PDB entry 8K9U | X-ray diffraction, 2.83 A resolution | chains A and B

# Chain A (and B)
Protein: Lysine--tRNA ligase
From: Plasmodium falciparum (isolate Camp / Malaysia)
Notes: EC 6.1.1.6; chain B of this document is another copy of the same molecule, construct and numbering; everything in this record applies to it too
UniProtKB: A0A024X378 (A0A024X378_PLAFC); residues 77-583 here = UniProt positions 77-583
Amino-acid sequence (516 residues; row label = number of the first residue in the row):
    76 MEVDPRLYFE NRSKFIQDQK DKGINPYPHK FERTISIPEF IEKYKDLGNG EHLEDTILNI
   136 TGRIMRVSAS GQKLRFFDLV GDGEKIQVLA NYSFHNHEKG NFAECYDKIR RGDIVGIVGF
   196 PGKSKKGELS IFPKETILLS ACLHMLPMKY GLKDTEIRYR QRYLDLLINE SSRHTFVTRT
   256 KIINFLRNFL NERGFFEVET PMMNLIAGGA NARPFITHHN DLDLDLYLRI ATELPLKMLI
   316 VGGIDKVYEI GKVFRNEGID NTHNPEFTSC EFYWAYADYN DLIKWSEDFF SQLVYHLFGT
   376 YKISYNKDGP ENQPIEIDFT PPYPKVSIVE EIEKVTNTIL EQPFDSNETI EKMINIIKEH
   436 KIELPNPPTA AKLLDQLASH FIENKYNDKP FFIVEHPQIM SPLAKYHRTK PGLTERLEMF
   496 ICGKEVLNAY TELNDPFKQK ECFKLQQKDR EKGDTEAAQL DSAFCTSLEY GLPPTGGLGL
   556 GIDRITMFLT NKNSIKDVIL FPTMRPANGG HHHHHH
Not modelled in the structure: 76-77, 226-229, 519-533, 583-591 (chain B: 76-77, 144-147, 226-229, 283-285, 519-535, 583-591)
Differences from the reference sequence: initiating methionine (76); expression tag (584-591)
Disulfide bonds: Cys517-Cys540
Ligand contacts:
  - JSL (N4-(2,4-dimethoxyphenyl)-N2-(2-propan-2-ylsulfonylphenyl)-1,3,5-triazine-2,4-diamine): Asn286, Ala287, Arg330, Glu332, Gly333, Thr337, His338, Asn339, Pro340, Phe342, Glu493, Glu500, Val501, Leu502, Asn503, Gly554, Leu555, Gly556, Asp558, Arg559, Ile570
  - lysine (LYS): Gly284, Ala285, Ala306, Glu308, Arg330, Glu346, Tyr348, Asn503, Ala504, Tyr505, Glu507, Gly552, Leu553, Gly554
From the paper describing this entry:
  - binding site for JSL: Arg330, Glu332, His338, Asn339, Pro340

# Chain A / chain B interface
Pairs across the interface - 194 pairs, chain A then chain B:
  Phe84(A) with Glu544(B)
  Ser88(A) with Phe512(B)
  Ile91(A) with Phe512(B), hydrophobic
  Lys95(A) with Asp510(B), salt bridge
  Tyr102(A) with Asn509(B); Asp510(B); Pro511(B)
  Pro103(A) with Lys480(B), hydrogen bond (backbone-side chain)
  His104(A) with Lys480(B), hydrogen bond (backbone-side chain); Tyr481(B), hydrogen bond (side chain-backbone); Arg483(B); Glu490(B), salt bridge; Pro549(B)
  Lys105(A) with Asp353(B), salt bridge
  Arg108(A) with Lys321(B); Tyr351(B)
  Thr136(A) with Tyr351(B), hydrogen bond
  Gly137(A) with Tyr351(B)
  Arg138(A) with Val316(B), hydrogen bond (side chain-backbone); Tyr545(B), hydrogen bond (side chain-backbone); Gly546(B), hydrogen bond (side chain-backbone)
  Asp157(A) with Gly318(B); Asp320(B)
  Ile189(A) with Tyr351(B); Gly546(B); Pro548(B)
  Leu214(A) with Tyr351(B), hydrophobic; Asn509(B); Pro549(B)
  Ser215(A) with Asn509(B); Gly546(B); Leu547(B), hydrogen bond (side chain-backbone); Pro548(B)
  Ala216(A) with Glu544(B); Gly546(B)
  Cys217(A) with Glu544(B); Tyr545(B), hydrogen bond (side chain-backbone)
  Leu218(A) with Pro511(B), hydrophobic; Phe512(B), hydrophobic; Glu544(B), hydrogen bond (backbone-backbone)
  His219(A) with Glu544(B), salt bridge; Tyr545(B)
  Gln236(A) with Tyr545(B)
  Tyr238(A) with Met313(B); Val316(B), hydrophobic; Gly317(B); Thr541(B); Ser542(B), hydrogen bond (side chain-backbone); Tyr545(B), hydrophobic
  Leu239(A) with Tyr545(B), hydrophobic
  Leu241(A) with Leu314(B), hydrophobic; Gly317(B); Ile319(B), hydrophobic
  Leu242(A) with Val316(B); Gly317(B); Gly318(B)
  Arg248(A) with Gly318(B), hydrogen bond (side chain-backbone); Ile319(B)
  Phe251(A) with Phe271(B)
  Val252(A) with Phe271(B), hydrophobic
  Arg254(A) with Glu274(B), salt bridge
  Thr255(A) with Phe271(B); Glu272(B), hydrogen bond (side chain-backbone)
  Ile258(A) with Glu274(B)
  Arg262(A) with Arg262(B); Glu272(B), salt bridge
  Phe271(A) with Phe251(B); Val252(B), hydrophobic; Thr255(B)
  Glu272(A) with Thr255(B), hydrogen bond (backbone-side chain); Asn259(B); Arg262(B), salt bridge
  Val273(A) with Leu575(B), hydrophobic
  Glu274(A) with Arg254(B), salt bridge; Ile258(B); Lys327(B); Thr343(B), hydrogen bond; Leu575(B)
  Thr275(A) with Lys327(B), hydrogen bond (backbone-side chain)
  Pro276(A) with Glu341(B); Phe576(B)
  Met277(A) with Met277(B), hydrophobic; Lys327(B); Phe329(B), hydrophobic; Glu341(B), hydrogen bond (backbone-side chain)
  Met278(A) with Phe290(B), hydrophobic; Glu341(B)
  Arg288(A) with Asn295(B)
  Phe290(A) with Met278(B), hydrophobic; Thr292(B); His293(B); His294(B)
  Ile291(A) with Ile291(B); Thr292(B), hydrogen bond (backbone-side chain); His293(B)
  Thr292(A) with Phe290(B); Ile291(B), hydrogen bond (side chain-backbone)
  His293(A) with Phe290(B); Ile291(B); Asn331(B), hydrogen bond (backbone-side chain)
  His294(A) with Phe290(B); Asn331(B); Ile334(B); Pro340(B)
  Asn295(A) with Arg288(B); Asn331(B), hydrogen bond (side chain-backbone)
  Asp296(A) with Glu332(B); Gly333(B); Ile334(B)
  Leu297(A) with Thr578(B)
  Leu299(A) with Pro581(B)
  Leu303(A) with Leu303(B), hydrophobic
  Pro310(A) with Phe576(B)
  Met313(A) with Tyr238(B); Phe576(B), hydrophobic
  Leu314(A) with Leu241(B), hydrophobic; Leu575(B), hydrophobic; Phe576(B), hydrophobic
  Val316(A) with Arg138(B), hydrogen bond (backbone-side chain); Tyr238(B), hydrophobic; Leu242(B)
  Gly317(A) with Tyr238(B); Leu241(B); Leu242(B)
  Gly318(A) with Asp157(B); Leu242(B); Arg248(B), hydrogen bond (backbone-side chain)
  Ile319(A) with Leu241(B), hydrophobic
  Asp320(A) with Asp157(B)
  Lys327(A) with Glu274(B); Thr275(B), hydrogen bond (side chain-backbone); Pro276(B); Met277(B)
  Phe329(A) with Met277(B), hydrophobic; Met278(B), hydrophobic
  Asn331(A) with His293(B), hydrogen bond (side chain-backbone); His294(B); Asn295(B), hydrogen bond
  Glu332(A) with His294(B)
  Gly333(A) with Asp296(B)
  Ile334(A) with His294(B); Asp296(B); Leu297(B), hydrophobic
  Pro340(A) with His294(B)
  Glu341(A) with Pro276(B); Met277(B), hydrogen bond (side chain-backbone); Met278(B), hydrogen bond (side chain-backbone)
  Thr343(A) with Glu274(B), hydrogen bond
  Tyr351(A) with Lys105(B), hydrogen bond (backbone-side chain); Arg108(B); Thr136(B); Ile189(B)
  Asp353(A) with Lys105(B)
  Asp356(A) with Lys105(B), salt bridge
  Lys480(A) with Tyr102(B), hydrogen bond (side chain-backbone); Pro103(B); His104(B)
  Tyr481(A) with His104(B), hydrogen bond (backbone-side chain)
  His482(A) with His104(B)
  Arg483(A) with His104(B), hydrogen bond (backbone-side chain)
  Glu490(A) with His104(B)
  Asn509(A) with Tyr102(B); Leu214(B)
  Asp510(A) with Tyr102(B)
  Pro511(A) with Tyr102(B); Leu218(B), hydrophobic
  Ala538(A) with Tyr238(B)
  Thr541(A) with Tyr238(B)
  Ser542(A) with Tyr238(B), hydrogen bond (backbone-side chain)
  Glu544(A) with Phe84(B); Ala216(B); Cys217(B); Leu218(B), hydrogen bond (backbone-backbone); His219(B), salt bridge
  Tyr545(A) with Arg138(B), hydrogen bond (backbone-side chain); Cys217(B), hydrogen bond (backbone-side chain); His219(B); Gln236(B); Tyr238(B), hydrophobic; Leu239(B), hydrophobic
  Gly546(A) with Arg138(B), hydrogen bond (backbone-side chain); Ser215(B); Ala216(B)
  Leu547(A) with Ser215(B), hydrogen bond (backbone-side chain)
  Pro548(A) with Ile189(B), hydrophobic
  Pro549(A) with His104(B); Leu214(B)
  Leu575(A) with Val273(B), hydrophobic; Glu274(B); Leu314(B), hydrophobic
  Phe576(A) with Pro276(B); Pro310(B); Leu314(B), hydrophobic
  Arg580(A) with Leu297(B)
Interface residues without a listed pair, chain A (104 interface residues in all): Phe106, Gly156, Gly187, Met220, Leu221, Arg235, Asn259, Asn266, Leu280, Lys321, Thr578, Met579, Pro581
Interface residues without a listed pair, chain B (101 interface residues in all): Phe106, Gly137, Gly187, Met220, Leu221, Asn266, Leu280, Leu299, Leu301, Lys513, Ala538, Leu543, Met579, Arg580

# Summary
104 residues of chain A face 101 of chain B across their interface; the contacts include 39 hydrogen bonds and
10 salt bridges. Among the polar pairs are Lys95(A)-Asp510(B), His104(A)-Glu490(B) and Lys105(A)-Asp353(B).
Ligands of chain A: lysine and compound JSL. The paper reports a binding site for JSL at Arg330(A), Glu332(A)
and His338(A) among others.
Chain A and chain B are both Lysine--tRNA ligase (Plasmodium falciparum (isolate Camp / Malaysia)); the
structure, Crystal structure of plasmodium LysRS complexing with ASP3026 derived LysRS inhibitor 2 (ADKI2),
was determined by X-ray diffraction (same publication as 8K9S, 8K9V, 8K9W and 8K9X).
